PDB entry 7AOD | electron microscopy, 4.50 A resolution (low resolution: residue-level contacts below are approximate; hydrogen-bond / salt-bridge calls are withheld) | chains M and S of the 24 polymer chains in the assembly

Chain M:
Molecule: DNA-directed RNA polymerase I subunit rpa1
From: Schizosaccharomyces pombe (strain 972 / ATCC 24843)
Notes: EC 2.7.7.6
UniProt: P15398 (RPA1_SCHPO); residue numbers follow UniProt; this construct covers 1-1689
Sequence (1689 residues; numbered 1 to 1689; the number before each row is that of its first residue):
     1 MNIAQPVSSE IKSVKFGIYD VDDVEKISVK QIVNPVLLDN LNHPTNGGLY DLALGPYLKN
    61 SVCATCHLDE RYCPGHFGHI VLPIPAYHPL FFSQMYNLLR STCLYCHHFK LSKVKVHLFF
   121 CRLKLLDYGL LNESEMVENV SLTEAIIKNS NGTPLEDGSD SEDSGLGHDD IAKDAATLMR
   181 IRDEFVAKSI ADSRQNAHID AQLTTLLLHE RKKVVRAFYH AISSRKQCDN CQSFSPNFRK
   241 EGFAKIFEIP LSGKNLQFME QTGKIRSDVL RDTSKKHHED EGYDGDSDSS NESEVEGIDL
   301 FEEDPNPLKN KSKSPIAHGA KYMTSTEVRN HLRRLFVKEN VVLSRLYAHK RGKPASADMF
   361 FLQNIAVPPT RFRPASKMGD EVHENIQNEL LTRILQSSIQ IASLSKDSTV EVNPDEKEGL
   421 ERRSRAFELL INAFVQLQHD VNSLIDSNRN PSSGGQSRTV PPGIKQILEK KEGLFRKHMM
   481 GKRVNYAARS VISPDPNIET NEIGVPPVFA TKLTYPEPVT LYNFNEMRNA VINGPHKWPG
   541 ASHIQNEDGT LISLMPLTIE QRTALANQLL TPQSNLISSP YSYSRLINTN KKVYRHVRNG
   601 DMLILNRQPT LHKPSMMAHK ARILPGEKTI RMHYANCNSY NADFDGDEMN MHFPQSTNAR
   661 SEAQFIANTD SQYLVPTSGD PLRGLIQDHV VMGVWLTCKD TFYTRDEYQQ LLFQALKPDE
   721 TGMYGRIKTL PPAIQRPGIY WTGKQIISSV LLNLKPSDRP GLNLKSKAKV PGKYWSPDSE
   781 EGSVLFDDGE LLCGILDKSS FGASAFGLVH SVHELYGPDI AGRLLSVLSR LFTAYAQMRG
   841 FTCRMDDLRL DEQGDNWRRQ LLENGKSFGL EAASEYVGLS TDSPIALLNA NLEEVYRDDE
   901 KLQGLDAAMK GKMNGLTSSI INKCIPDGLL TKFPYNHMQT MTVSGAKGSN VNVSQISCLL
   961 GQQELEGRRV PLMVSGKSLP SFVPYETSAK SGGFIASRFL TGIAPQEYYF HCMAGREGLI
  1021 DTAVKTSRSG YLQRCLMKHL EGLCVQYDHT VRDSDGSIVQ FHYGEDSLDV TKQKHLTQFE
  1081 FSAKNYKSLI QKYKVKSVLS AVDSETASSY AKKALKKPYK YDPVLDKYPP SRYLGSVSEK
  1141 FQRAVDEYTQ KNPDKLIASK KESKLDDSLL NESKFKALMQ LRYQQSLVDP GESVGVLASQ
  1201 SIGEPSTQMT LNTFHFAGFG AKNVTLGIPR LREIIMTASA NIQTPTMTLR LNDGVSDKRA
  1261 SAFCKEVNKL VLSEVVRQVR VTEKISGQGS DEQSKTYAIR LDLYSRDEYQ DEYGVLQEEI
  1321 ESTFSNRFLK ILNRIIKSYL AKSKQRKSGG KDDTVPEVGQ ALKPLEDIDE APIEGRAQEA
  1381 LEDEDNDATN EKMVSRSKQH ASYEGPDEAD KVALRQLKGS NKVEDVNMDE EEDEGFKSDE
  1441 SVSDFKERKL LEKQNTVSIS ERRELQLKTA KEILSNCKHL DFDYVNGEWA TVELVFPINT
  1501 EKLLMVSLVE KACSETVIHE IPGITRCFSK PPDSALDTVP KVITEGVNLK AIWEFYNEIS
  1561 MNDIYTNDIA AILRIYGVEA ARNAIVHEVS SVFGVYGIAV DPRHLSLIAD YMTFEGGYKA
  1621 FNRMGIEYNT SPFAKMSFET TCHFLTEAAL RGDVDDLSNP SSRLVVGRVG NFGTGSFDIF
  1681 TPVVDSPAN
Unresolved in the structure: 143-171, 196-202, 259-320, 348-353, 375-384, 412-420, 452-460, 1023-1029, 1159-1161, 1214-1222, 1285-1295, 1346-1475, 1532-1536, 1682-1689
Curated features (UniProtKB/Swiss-Prot):
  - region: Pro-1005 to Glu-1017 (Bridging helix)
  - binding site (Zn(2+)): Cys-63, Cys-66, Cys-73, His-76
  - binding site (Mg(2+)): Asp-643, Asp-645, Asp-647
  - modified residue (Phosphoserine): Ser-159, Ser-161, Ser-1438, Ser-1441
Metal / ion sites: Zn2+ site 1: Cys-63, Cys-66, Cys-73, His-76; Zn2+ site 2: Cys-103, Cys-106, Cys-228, Cys-231
From the paper describing this entry:
  - higher-order assembly contacts with a neighbouring DNA-directed RNA polymerases I, II, and III subunit RPABC4: Pro-580 to Ile-587

Chain S:
Molecule: DNA-directed RNA polymerase I subunit rpa43
From: Schizosaccharomyces pombe (strain 972 / ATCC 24843)
UniProt: O43036 (RPA43_SCHPO); residue numbers follow UniProt; this construct covers 1-173
Sequence (173 residues; numbered 1 to 173; the number before each row is that of its first residue):
     1 MPDLSLYKQT VDLYLSIAPG HSRDPLNAIQ EHMDSMILSK LPRINGIVLA YDNIRFLEKS
    61 AKVMYDSPFS FIWVRVDVLV FSPKKGDCLE GKINLVSPSH IGLLILGIFN ASIPRKSIPK
   121 DWIFIEPDTT EEQGRWKTND GNILEPGKDL EFVVDGIQRE AGLTMVQGTL ANS
Unresolved in the structure: 1-2, 157-166, 173

Interface between chain M and chain S:
Pairs across the interface (31):
  Met-1(M) / Asp-66(S)
  Ile-3(M) / Asp-66(S)
  Ile-3(M) / Ser-67(S)
  Ile-3(M) / Pro-68(S)
  Ile-3(M) / Phe-69(S)
  Ala-4(M) / Phe-69(S)
  Gln-5(M) / Ser-67(S)
  Gln-5(M) / Phe-69(S)
  Pro-6(M) / Phe-69(S)
  Pro-6(M) / Phe-71(S)
  Val-7(M) / Met-64(S)
  Ser-8(M) / Tyr-14(S)
  Ser-8(M) / Phe-71(S)
  Ser-582(M) / Ser-35(S)
  Ser-582(M) / Met-36(S)
  Ser-582(M) / Ser-39(S)
  Ser-584(M) / Glu-31(S)
  Ser-584(M) / His-32(S)
  Ile-587(M) / Glu-31(S)
  Asn-588(M) / Ala-18(S)
  Asn-588(M) / His-21(S)
  Ser-656(M) / Asp-66(S)
  Asp-1678(M) / Lys-62(S)
  Asp-1678(M) / Tyr-65(S)
  Ile-1679(M) / Val-63(S)
  Phe-1680(M) / Lys-59(S)
  Phe-1680(M) / Ser-60(S)
  Phe-1680(M) / Ala-61(S)
  Phe-1680(M) / Lys-62(S)
  Thr-1681(M) / Ser-60(S)
  Thr-1681(M) / Ala-61(S)
Other interface residues (no listed pair), chain M (20 interface residues in all): Ile-577, Tyr-583, Arg-585, Arg-1668
Other interface residues (no listed pair), chain S (23 interface residues in all): Ser-16, Pro-42, Ser-70

In short:
20 residues of chain M and 23 residues of chain S are in contact. Cys-63(M), Cys-66(M), Cys-73(M) and
His-76(M) coordinate Zn2+ site 1. Curated annotation (UniProt) lists 4 Zn2+-binding residues and 3
Mg2+-binding residues on chain M. The paper reports higher-order assembly contacts with a neighbouring
DNA-directed RNA polymerases I, II, and III subunit RPABC4 through Pro-580(M).
Chain M is DNA-directed RNA polymerase I subunit rpa1 and chain S is DNA-directed RNA polymerase I subunit
rpa43, both from Schizosaccharomyces pombe (strain 972 / ATCC 24843); the structure, Schizosaccharomyces pombe
RNA polymerase I (dimer), was determined by electron microscopy together with 7AOC and 7AOE from the same
study.
